Entry 8S5Z (electron microscopy, 3.00 A resolution); this record covers chains B and A.

[Chain B]
Name: Nb3.3
Organism: Lama glama
Amino-acid sequence (136 residues; row label = number of the first residue in the row):
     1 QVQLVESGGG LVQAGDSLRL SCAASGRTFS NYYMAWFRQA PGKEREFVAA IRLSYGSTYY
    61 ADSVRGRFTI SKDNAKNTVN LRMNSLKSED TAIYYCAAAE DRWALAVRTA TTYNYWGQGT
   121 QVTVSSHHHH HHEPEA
Not modelled in the structure: 128-136
Cystine bridges: Cys-22/Cys-96

[Chain A]
Name: Thiamine transporter 2
Organism: Homo sapiens
Notes: engineered mutation(s): N45Q, N166Q
Reference sequence: Q9BZV2 (S19A3_HUMAN); residues 1-496 here = UniProt positions 1-496
Amino-acid sequence (535 residues; row label = number of the first residue in the row):
     1 MDCYRTSLSS SWIYPTVILC LFGFFSMMRP SEPFLIPYLS GPDKNLTSAE ITNEIFPVWT
    61 YSYLVLLLPV FVLTDYVRYK PVIILQGISF IITWLLLLFG QGVKTMQVVE FFYGMVTAAE
   121 VAYYAYIYSV VSPEHYQRVS GYCRSVTLAA YTAGSVLAQL LVSLANMSYF YLNVISLASV
   181 SVAFLFSLFL PMPKKSMFFH AKPSREIKKS SSVNPVLEET HEGEAPGCEE QKPTSEILST
   241 SGKLNKGQLN SLKPSNVTVD VFVQWFQDLK ECYSSKRLFY WSLWWAFATA GFNQVLNYVQ
   301 ILWDYKAPSQ DSSIYNGAVE AIATFGGAVA AFAVGYVKVN WDLLGELALV VFSVVNAGSL
   361 FLMHYTANIW ACYAGYLIFK SSYMLLITIA VFQIAVNLNV ERYALVFGIN TFIALVIQTI
   421 MTVIVVDQRG LNLPVSIQFL VYGSYFAVIA GIFLMRSMYI TYSTKSQKDV QSPAPSENPD
   481 VSHPEEESNI IMSTKLLEVL FQGPSSGWSH PQFEKGGGSG GGSGGSAWSH PQFEK
Not modelled in the structure: 1-10, 202-270, 460-535
Construct notes: expression tag (497-535)
UniProt features mapped onto this chain:
  - site (Essential for pyridoxine transport): Gln-86, Gly-87, Ile-91, Thr-93, Trp-94, Ser-168, Asn-173
  - glycosylation (N-linked (GlcNAc...) asparagine): Asn-45, Asn-166
Covalently attached groups: N-acetylglucosamine (NAG) linked to Asn-45
Residues lining bound ligands: Hydroxychloroquine (A1H5D): Arg-29, Glu-32, Leu-35, Phe-56, Trp-59, Thr-93, Trp-94, Leu-97, Val-109, Glu-110, Tyr-113, Tyr-151, Leu-296, Asn-297, Gln-300, Glu-320, Lys-380
Reported in the primary citation:
  - binding site for Hydroxychloroquine: Phe-56, Trp-59, Thr-93, Trp-94, Leu-97, Val-109, Glu-110, Tyr-113

[How chain B and chain A interact]
Residue-residue contacts - 31 pairs, chain B then chain A:
  Tyr-33(B) / Asn-432(A)  hydrogen bond
  Arg-52(B) / Leu-431(A)
  Arg-52(B) / Asn-432(A)  hydrogen bond (side chain-backbone)
  Tyr-55(B) / Pro-434(A)  hydrophobic
  Tyr-55(B) / Ile-437(A)
  Ser-57(B) / Ala-49(A)
  Thr-58(B) / Thr-47(A)  hydrogen bond (backbone-side chain)
  Thr-58(B) / Ala-49(A)
  Tyr-59(B) / Ala-49(A)  hydrophobic
  Tyr-59(B) / Glu-50(A)
  Tyr-59(B) / Glu-54(A)
  Tyr-59(B) / Gln-428(A)
  Tyr-59(B) / Asn-432(A)  hydrogen bond
  Tyr-60(B) / Thr-47(A)
  Tyr-60(B) / Glu-50(A)  hydrogen bond (backbone-side chain)
  Asp-62(B) / Gly-102(A)
  Asp-62(B) / Val-103(A)  hydrogen bond (side chain-backbone)
  Arg-65(B) / Lys-44(A)
  Arg-65(B) / Asn-45(A)
  Arg-65(B) / Leu-46(A)
  Arg-65(B) / Glu-50(A)  salt bridge
  Arg-65(B) / Val-103(A)
  Gly-66(B) / Asn-45(A)
  Trp-103(B) / Arg-429(A)
  Trp-103(B) / Leu-431(A)  hydrophobic
  Ala-104(B) / Arg-429(A)
  Ala-104(B) / Gly-430(A)  hydrogen bond (backbone-backbone)
  Leu-105(B) / Gln-428(A)
  Val-107(B) / Gln-428(A)
  Arg-108(B) / Glu-50(A)  salt bridge
  Arg-108(B) / Glu-54(A)  salt bridge
Interface residues without a listed pair, chain A (19 interface residues in all): Asn-53, Lys-104, Ile-424

[Summary]
15 residues of chain B face 19 of chain A across their interface; the contacts include 7 hydrogen bonds and 3
salt bridges. Polar pairs include Arg-65(B)/Glu-50(A), Arg-108(B)/Glu-50(A) and Arg-108(B)/Glu-54(A). Ligands
of chain A: Hydroxychloroquine. N-acetylglucosamine is covalently linked to Asn-45(A). The paper reports a
binding site for Hydroxychloroquine at Phe-56(A), Trp-59(A) and Thr-93(A) among others.
Here chain B is Nb3.3 (Lama glama) and chain A is Thiamine transporter 2 (Homo sapiens). Entry 8S5Z (Cryo-EM
structure of hydroxychloroquine-bound human SLC19A3 in inward-open state) was determined by electron
microscopy (same publication as 8S4U, 8S5U, 8S5W, 8S61, 8S62 and 9G5K).
